Entry 3W7W (X-ray diffraction, 2.00 A resolution); this record covers chain A.

Chain A:
Name: Uncharacterized protein YgjK
Organism: Escherichia coli
UniProt: P42592 (YGJK_ECOLI); residues 1-760 here correspond to UniProt positions 24-783 (UniProt number = residue number + 23)
Sequence (760 residues; row label = number of the first residue in the row):
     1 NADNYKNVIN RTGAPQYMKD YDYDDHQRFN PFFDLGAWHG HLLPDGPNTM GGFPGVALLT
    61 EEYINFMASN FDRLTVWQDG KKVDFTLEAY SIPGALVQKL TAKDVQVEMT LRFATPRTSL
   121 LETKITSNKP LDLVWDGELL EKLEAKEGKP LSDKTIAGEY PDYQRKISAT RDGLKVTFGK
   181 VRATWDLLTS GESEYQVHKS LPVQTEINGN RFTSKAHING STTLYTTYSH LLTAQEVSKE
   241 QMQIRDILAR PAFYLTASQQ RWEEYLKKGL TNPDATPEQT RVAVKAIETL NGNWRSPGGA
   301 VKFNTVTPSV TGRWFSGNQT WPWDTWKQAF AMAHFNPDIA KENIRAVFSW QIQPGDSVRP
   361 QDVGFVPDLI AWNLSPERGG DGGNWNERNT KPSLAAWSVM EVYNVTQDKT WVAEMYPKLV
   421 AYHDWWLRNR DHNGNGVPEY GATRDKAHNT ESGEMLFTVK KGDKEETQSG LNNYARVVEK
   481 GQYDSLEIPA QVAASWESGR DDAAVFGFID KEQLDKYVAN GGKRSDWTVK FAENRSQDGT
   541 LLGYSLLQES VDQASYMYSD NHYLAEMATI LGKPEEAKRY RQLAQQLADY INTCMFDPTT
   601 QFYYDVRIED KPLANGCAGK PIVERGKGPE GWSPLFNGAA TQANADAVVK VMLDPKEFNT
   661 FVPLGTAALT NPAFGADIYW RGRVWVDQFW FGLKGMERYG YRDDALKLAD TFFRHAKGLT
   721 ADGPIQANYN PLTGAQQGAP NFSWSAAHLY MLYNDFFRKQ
Not modelled in the structure: 760
Differences from the reference sequence: engineered mutation Ala727 (Glu750 in P42592)
Disulfides: Cys594-Cys617
Curated features (UniProtKB/Swiss-Prot):
  - active site: Asp501 (Proton donor)
  - binding site (Ca(2+)): Asp431, Asn433, Asn435, Val437, Glu439, Glu549

Summary:
UniProt lists active-site residue Asp501 and 6 Ca2+-binding residues.
Chain A is Uncharacterized protein YgjK (Escherichia coli); the structure, Crystal structure of E. coli YgjK
E727A complexed with 2-O-alpha-D-glucopyranosyl-alpha-D-galactopyranose, was determined by X-ray diffraction
(same publication as 3W7X).
